6B2Z - chains a and b of the 38 polymer chains in the assembly; structure by electron microscopy, 3.60 A resolution.

== Chain a ==
Molecule: ATP synthase subunit a
From: Saccharomyces cerevisiae (strain ATCC 204508 / S288c)
Reference sequence: P00854 (ATP6_YEAST); residues 1-249 here correspond to UniProt positions 11-259 (UniProt number = residue number + 10)
Sequence (249 residues; numbered 1 to 249; the number before each row is that of its first residue):
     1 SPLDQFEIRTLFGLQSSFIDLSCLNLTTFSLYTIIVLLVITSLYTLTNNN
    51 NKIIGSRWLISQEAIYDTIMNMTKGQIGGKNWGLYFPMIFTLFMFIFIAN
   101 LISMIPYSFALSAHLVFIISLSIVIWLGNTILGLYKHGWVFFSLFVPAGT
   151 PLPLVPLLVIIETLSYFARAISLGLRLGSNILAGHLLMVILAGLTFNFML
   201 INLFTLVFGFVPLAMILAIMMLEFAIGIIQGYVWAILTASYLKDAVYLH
Reported in the primary citation:
  - catalytic residues: R176 (citing earlier work)
  - catalytic residues: E162, E223, D244 (proposed by the authors, not directly observed)

== Chain b ==
Molecule: ATP synthase subunit b
From: Saccharomyces cerevisiae
Reference sequence: P05626 (ATPF_YEAST); residues 1-209 here correspond to UniProt positions 36-244 (UniProt number = residue number + 35)
Sequence (209 residues; numbered 1 to 209; the number before each row is that of its first residue):
     1 MSSTPEKQTDPKAKANSIINAIPGNNILTKTGVLGTSAAAVIYAISNELY
    51 VINDESILLLTFLGFTGLVAKYLAPAYKDFADARMKKVSDVLNASRNKHV
   101 EAVKDRIDSVSQLQNVAETTKVLFDVSKETVELESEAFELKQKVELAHEA
   151 KAVLDSWVRYEASLRQLEQRQLAKSVISRVQSELGNPKFQEKVLQQSISE
   201 IEQLLSKLK
Unresolved in the structure: 1-6, 104-209
Curated features (UniProtKB/Swiss-Prot):
  - modified residue: S109 (Phosphoserine)

== How chain a and chain b interact ==
Residue-residue contacts (36):
  I54(a) - M85(b)
  I54(a) - L92(b)  hydrophobic
  G55(a) - M85(b)
  S56(a) - M85(b)
  R57(a) - Y77(b)  hydrogen bond (backbone-side chain)
  R57(a) - K78(b)
  R57(a) - D82(b)  salt bridge
  R57(a) - M85(b)
  I60(a) - A81(b)
  I60(a) - M85(b)  hydrophobic
  S61(a) - Y77(b)
  I105(a) - F62(b)  hydrophobic
  P106(a) - E55(b)
  P106(a) - L59(b)  hydrophobic
  P106(a) - F62(b)  hydrophobic
  Y107(a) - Y50(b)
  Y107(a) - N53(b)
  Y107(a) - E55(b)
  Y107(a) - S56(b)
  Y107(a) - L59(b)  hydrophobic
  A192(a) - D54(b)
  G193(a) - D54(b)  hydrogen bond (backbone-side chain)
  T195(a) - I57(b)
  F196(a) - N53(b)
  F196(a) - I57(b)  hydrophobic
  L213(a) - I57(b)  hydrophobic
  L213(a) - L60(b)  hydrophobic
  L213(a) - T61(b)
  I216(a) - T61(b)
  L217(a) - T61(b)
  L217(a) - L68(b)  hydrophobic
  M220(a) - L58(b)  hydrophobic
  M220(a) - T61(b)
  M220(a) - F62(b)  hydrophobic
  M221(a) - F65(b)  hydrophobic
  F224(a) - F65(b)  hydrophobic
Other interface residues (no listed pair), chain a (22 interface residues in all): I53, M188, V189
Other interface residues (no listed pair), chain b (20 interface residues in all): V88

== In short ==
Chain a and chain b form an interface of 22 and 20 residues respectively; the contacts include 2 hydrogen
bonds and 1 salt bridge. Among the polar pairs are R57(a)-D82(b), R57(a)-Y77(b) and G193(a)-D54(b). From the
paper: catalytic residues R176(a), E162(a) and E223(a) among others.
Chain a is ATP synthase subunit a (Saccharomyces cerevisiae (strain ATCC 204508 / S288c)) and chain b is ATP
synthase subunit b (Saccharomyces cerevisiae); the structure, Cryo-EM structure of the dimeric FO region of
yeast mitochondrial ATP synthase, was determined by electron microscopy (same publication as 6B8H).
